Entry 8DVD (electron microscopy, 4.12 A resolution (low resolution: residue-level contacts below are approximate; hydrogen-bond / salt-bridge calls are withheld)); this record covers chains G and H of the 8 polymer chains in the assembly.

[Chain G]
Name: Envelope glycoprotein gp160
From: Simian immunodeficiency virus
UniProt: A0A4Y5TGK0 (A0A4Y5TGK0_SIV); the construct lacks a stretch of the UniProt sequence and is renumbered around it, so the offset changes along the chain: 33-59 = UniProt 23-49; 67-86 = UniProt 50-69; 88-144 = UniProt 70-126; 145-149 = UniProt 142-146; 11 more segments
Sequence (500 residues; each row starts with the number of its first residue; note: 19 numbers in that range are skipped by the numbering (no residue carries them; nothing is unmodelled there); a row labelled like 144A-144O holds insertion residues (144A, then the next letters in order)):
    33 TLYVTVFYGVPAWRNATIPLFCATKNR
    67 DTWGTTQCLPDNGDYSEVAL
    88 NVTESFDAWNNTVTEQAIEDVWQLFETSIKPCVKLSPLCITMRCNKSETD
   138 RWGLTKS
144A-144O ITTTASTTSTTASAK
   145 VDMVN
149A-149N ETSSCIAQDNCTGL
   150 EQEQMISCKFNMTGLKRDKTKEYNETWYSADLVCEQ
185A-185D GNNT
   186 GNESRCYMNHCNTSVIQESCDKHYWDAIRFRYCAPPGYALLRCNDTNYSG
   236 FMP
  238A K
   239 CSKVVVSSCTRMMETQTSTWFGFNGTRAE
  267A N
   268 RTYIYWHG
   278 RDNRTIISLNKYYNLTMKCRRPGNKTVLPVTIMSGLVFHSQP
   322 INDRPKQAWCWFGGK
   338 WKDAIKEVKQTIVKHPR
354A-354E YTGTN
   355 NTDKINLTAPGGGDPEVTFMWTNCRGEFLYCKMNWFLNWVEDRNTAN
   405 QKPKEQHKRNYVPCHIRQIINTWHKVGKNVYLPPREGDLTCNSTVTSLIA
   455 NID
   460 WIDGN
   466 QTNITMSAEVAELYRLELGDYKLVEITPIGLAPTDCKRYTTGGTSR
Not modelled in the structure: 506-511
Differences from the reference sequence: conflict Thr169 (Lys180 in A0A4Y5TGK0), Cys501 (Val512 in A0A4Y5TGK0)
Cystine bridges: Cys54-Cys74, Cys119-Cys205, Cys126-Cys196, Cys131-Cys157, Cys149E-Cys149K, Cys183-Cys191, Cys218-Cys247, Cys228-Cys239, Cys296-Cys331, Cys378-Cys445, Cys385-Cys418
Covalent attachments: N-acetylglucosamine (NAG) linked to Asn47, Asn88, Asn97, Asn132, Asn149, Asn149J, Asn160, Asn173, Asn185B, Asn187, Asn197, Asn229, Asn267A, Asn280, Asn291, Asn301, Asn354E, Asn360, Asn446, Asn464, Asn468; glycan linked to Asn262
From the paper describing this entry:
  - post-translational modification sites: Asn47, Asn160, Asn197, Asn229

[Chain H]
Name: PGT145 Heavy
From: Homo sapiens
Sequence (244 residues; row label = number of the first residue in the row; note: 2 numbers in that range are skipped by the numbering (no residue carries them; nothing is unmodelled there); a row labelled like 52A-52C holds insertion residues (52A, then the next letters in order)):
     1 QVQLVQSGAEVKKPGSSVKVSCKASGNSFSNHDVHWVRQATGQGLEWMGW
    51 MS
52A-52C HEG
    53 DKTGLAQKFQGRV
    68 TITRDSGASTVYMEL
82A-82C RGL
    83 TADDTAIYYCLTGSKHRL
100A-100R RDYFLYNEYGPNYEEWGD
   101 YLATLDVWGHGTAVTVSSASTKGPSVFPLAPSSKSTSGGTAALGCLVKDY
   151 FPEPVTVSWNSGALTSGVHTFPAVLQSSGLYSLSSVVTVPSSSLGTQTYI
   201 CNVNHKPSNTKVDKKVEPKSCD
Not modelled in the structure: 119-222
Modified positions: Tyr100F (O-sulfo-L-tyrosine; TYS); Tyr100I (O-sulfo-L-tyrosine; TYS)
Cystine bridges: Cys22-Cys92

[Interface between chain G and chain H]
Contacting residue pairs (6; chain G residue first):
  Thr162(G) - Gly100J(H)
  Thr162(G) - Pro100K(H)
  Arg166(G) - Tyr100F(H)
  Arg166(G) - Glu100H(H)
  Met310(G) - Glu100H(H)
  Met310(G) - Gly100J(H)
Other interface residues (no listed pair), chain G (5 interface residues in all): Ser123, Pro124
Other interface residues (no listed pair), chain H (5 interface residues in all): Tyr100I

[Overview]
Chain G and chain H each contribute 5 residues to their interface. Covalently linked N-acetylglucosamine: at
Asn47(G), Asn88(G), Asn97(G), Asn132(G), Asn149(G) and Asn149J(G) and 15 more. From the paper: modification
sites Asn47(G), Asn160(G) and Asn197(G) among others.
Chain G is Envelope glycoprotein gp160 (Simian immunodeficiency virus) and chain H is PGT145 Heavy (Homo
sapiens); the structure, Cryo-EM structure of SIVmac239 SOS-2P Env trimer in complex with human bNAb PGT145,
was determined by electron microscopy.
